Entry 5BQ0 (X-ray diffraction, 1.57 A resolution); this record covers chain A.

[Chain A]
Molecule: Tyrosine-protein kinase BTK
Notes: EC 2.7.10.2; fragment: Protein kinase domain residues 382-659
Reference sequence: Q06187 (BTK_HUMAN); residue numbers follow UniProt; this construct covers 382-659
Sequence (283 residues; numbered 377 to 659; the number before each row is that of its first residue):
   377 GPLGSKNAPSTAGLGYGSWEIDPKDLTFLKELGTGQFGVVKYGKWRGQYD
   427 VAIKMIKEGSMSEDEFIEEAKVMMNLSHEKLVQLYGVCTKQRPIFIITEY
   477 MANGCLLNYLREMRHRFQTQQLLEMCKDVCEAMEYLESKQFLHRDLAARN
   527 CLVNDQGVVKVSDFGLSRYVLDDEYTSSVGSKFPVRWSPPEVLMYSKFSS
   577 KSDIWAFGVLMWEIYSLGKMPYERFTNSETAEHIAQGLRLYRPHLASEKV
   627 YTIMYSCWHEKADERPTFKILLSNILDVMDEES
Disordered / not traced: 377-388, 552-557
Differences from the reference sequence: expression tag (377-381)
Ligand contacts: 4US (4-(2-chlorophenyl)-7-[(4-methylpiperazin-1-yl)carbonyl]-9H-carbazole-1-carboxamide): Leu408, Gly409, Thr410, Gly411, Val416, Ala428, Lys430, Thr474, Glu475, Tyr476, Met477, Ala478, Asn479, Gly480, Cys481, Glu488, Leu528
Swiss-Prot annotation at these positions:
  - motif: Trp581 to Trp588 (CAV1-binding)
  - active site: Asp521 (Proton acceptor)
  - binding site (ATP): Leu408 to Val416, Lys430
  - binding site (clofedanol): Thr474 to Met477, Leu542
  - binding site (dasatinib): Thr474 to Met477
  - modified residue: Tyr551 (Phosphotyrosine), Ser604 (Phosphoserine), Tyr617 (Phosphotyrosine), Ser623 (Phosphoserine), Ser659 (Phosphoserine)
  - natural variant: Leu408 (L408P: In XLA), Gly414 (G414R: In XLA), Tyr418 (Y418H: In XLA), Ile429 (I429N: In XLA), Lys430 (K430E: In XLA; K430R: In XLA), Glu445 (E445D: In XLA), Gly462 (G462D: In XLA; G462V: In XLA), Tyr476 (Y476D: In XLA), Met477 (M477R: In XLA), Cys481 (C481S: Found in patients with chronic lymphocytic leukemia; uncertain significance), Cys502 (C502F: In XLA; C502W: In XLA), Cys506 (C506R: In XLA; C506Y: In XLA), 36 further natural variant entries in UniProt
  - mutagenesis: Tyr551 (Y551F: Loss of phosphorylation of GTF2I), Tyr617 (Y617E: Defective in mediating calcium response)

[In short]
Ligands of chain A: compound 4US. Curated annotation (UniProt) lists active-site residue Asp521, 10
ATP-binding residues, 5 clofedanol-binding residues and 4 dasatinib-binding residues.
Chain A is Tyrosine-protein kinase BTK; the structure, Crystal structure of bruton agammaglobulinemia tyrosine
kinase complexed with BMS-824171 AKA 6-[(3R)-3-(4-tert-bu
tylbenzamido)piperidin-1-yl]-2-{[4-(morpholine-4-carbonyl) phenyl]amino}pyridine-3-carboxamide, was determined
by X-ray diffraction, deposited together with 5BPY.
